Entry 6HR5 (X-ray diffraction, 2.91 A resolution); this record covers chain A.

# Chain A
Molecule: Alpha-L-rhamnosidase/sulfatase (GH78)
Organism: Formosa agariphila KMM 3901
UniProt: T2KM26 (T2KM26_9FLAO); numbering as in UniProt (aligned over 2-446)
Sequence (467 residues; numbered -20 to 446; the number before each row is that of its first residue; numbers below 1 keep their minus sign (Met-20 is residue -20)):
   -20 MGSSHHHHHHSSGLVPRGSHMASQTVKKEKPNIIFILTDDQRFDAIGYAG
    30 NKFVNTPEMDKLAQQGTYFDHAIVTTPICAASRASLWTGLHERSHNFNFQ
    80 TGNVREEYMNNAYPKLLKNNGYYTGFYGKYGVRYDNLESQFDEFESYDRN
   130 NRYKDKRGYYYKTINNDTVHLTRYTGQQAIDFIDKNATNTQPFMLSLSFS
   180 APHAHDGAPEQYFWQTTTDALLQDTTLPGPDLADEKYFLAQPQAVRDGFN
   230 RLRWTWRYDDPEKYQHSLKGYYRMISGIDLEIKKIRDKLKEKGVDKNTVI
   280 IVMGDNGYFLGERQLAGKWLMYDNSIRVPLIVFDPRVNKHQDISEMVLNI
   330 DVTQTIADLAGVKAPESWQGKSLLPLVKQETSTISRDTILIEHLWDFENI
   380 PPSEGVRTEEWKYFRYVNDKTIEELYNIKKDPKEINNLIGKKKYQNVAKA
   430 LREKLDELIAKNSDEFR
Disordered / not traced: -20 to 7, 79, 127-128, 184-240, 444-446
Sequence notes: initiating methionine (-20); expression tag (-19 to 1)
Bound ions: Ca2+: Asp18, Asp19, Asp284, Asn285
What the authors report for this chain:
  - catalytic residues: Cys58, Arg62
  - Ca2+ coordination: Asp18, Asp19, Asp284, Asn285
  - binding site for Ca2+: His182

# Summary
Asp18, Asp19, Asp284 and Asn285 coordinate Ca2+. From the paper: catalytic residues Cys58 and Arg62; a binding
site for Ca2+ at His182.
Chain A is Alpha-L-rhamnosidase/sulfatase (GH78) (Formosa agariphila KMM 3901); the structure, Structure of
the S1_25 family sulfatase module of the rhamnosidase FA22250 from Formosa agariphila, was determined by X-ray
diffraction together with 6HPD and 6HHN from the same study.
